PDB entry 3BIS | X-ray diffraction, 2.64 A resolution | chain A

== Chain A ==
Protein: Programmed cell death 1 ligand 1
Organism: Homo sapiens
Notes: fragment: extracellular region
Reference sequence: Q9NZQ7 (PD1L1_HUMAN); residues 18-239 here = UniProt positions 18-239
Chain sequence (222 residues; row label = number of the first residue in the row):
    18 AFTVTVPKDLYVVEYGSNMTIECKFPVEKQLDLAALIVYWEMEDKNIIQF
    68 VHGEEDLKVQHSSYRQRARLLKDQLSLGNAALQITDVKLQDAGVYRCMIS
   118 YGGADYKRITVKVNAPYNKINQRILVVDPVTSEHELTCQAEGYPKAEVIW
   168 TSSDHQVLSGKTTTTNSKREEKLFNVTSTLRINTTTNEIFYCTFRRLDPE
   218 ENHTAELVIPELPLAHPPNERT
Disordered / not traced: 18, 231-239
Curated features (UniProtKB/Swiss-Prot):
  - glycosylation (N-linked (GlcNAc...) asparagine): N35, N192, N200, N219
Disulfide bonds: C40-C114, C155-C209

== Summary ==
Chain A is Programmed cell death 1 ligand 1 (Homo sapiens); the structure, Crystal Structure of the PD-L1, was
determined by X-ray diffraction, deposited together with 3BIK.
